7KTV - chain A; structure by electron microscopy, 4.50 A resolution (low resolution: residue-level contacts below are approximate; hydrogen-bond / salt-bridge calls are withheld).

[Chain A]
Molecule: metavinculin
Source organism: Homo sapiens
UniProtKB: P18206 (VINC_HUMAN); residues 1-1134 here = UniProt positions 1-1134
Chain sequence (1142 residues; row label = number of the first residue in the row):
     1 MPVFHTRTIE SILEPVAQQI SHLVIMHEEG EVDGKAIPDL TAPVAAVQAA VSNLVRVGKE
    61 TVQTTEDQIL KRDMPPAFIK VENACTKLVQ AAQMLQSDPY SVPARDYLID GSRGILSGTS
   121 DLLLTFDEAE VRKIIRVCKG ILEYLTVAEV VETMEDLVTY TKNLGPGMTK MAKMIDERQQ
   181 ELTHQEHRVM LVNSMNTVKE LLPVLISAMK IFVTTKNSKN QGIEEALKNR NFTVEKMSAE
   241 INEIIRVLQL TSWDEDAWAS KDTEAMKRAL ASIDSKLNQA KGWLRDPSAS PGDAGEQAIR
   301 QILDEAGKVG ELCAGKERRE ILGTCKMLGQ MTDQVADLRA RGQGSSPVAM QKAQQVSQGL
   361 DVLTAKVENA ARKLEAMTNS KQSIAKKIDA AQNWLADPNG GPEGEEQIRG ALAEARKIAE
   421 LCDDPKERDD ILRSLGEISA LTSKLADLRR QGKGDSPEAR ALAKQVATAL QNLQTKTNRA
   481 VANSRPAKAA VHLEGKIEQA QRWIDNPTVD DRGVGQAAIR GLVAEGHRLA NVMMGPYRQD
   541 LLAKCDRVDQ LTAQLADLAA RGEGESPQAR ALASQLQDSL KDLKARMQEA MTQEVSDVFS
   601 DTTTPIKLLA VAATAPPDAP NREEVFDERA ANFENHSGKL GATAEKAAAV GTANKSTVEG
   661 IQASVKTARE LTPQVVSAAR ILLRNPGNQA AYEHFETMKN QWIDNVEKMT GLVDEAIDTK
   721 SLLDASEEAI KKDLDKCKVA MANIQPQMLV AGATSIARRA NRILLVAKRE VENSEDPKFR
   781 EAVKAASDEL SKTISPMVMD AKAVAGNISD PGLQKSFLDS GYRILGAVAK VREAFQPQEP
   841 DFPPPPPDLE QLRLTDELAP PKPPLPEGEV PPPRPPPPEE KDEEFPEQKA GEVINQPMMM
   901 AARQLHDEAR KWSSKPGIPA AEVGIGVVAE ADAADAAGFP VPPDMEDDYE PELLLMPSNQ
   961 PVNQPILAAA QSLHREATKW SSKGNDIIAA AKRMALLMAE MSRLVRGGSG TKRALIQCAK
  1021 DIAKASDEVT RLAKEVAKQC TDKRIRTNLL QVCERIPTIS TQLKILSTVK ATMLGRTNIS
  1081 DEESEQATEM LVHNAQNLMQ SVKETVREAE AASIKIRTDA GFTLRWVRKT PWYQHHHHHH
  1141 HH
Unresolved in the structure: 840-960, 1117-1142
Construct notes: expression tag (1135-1142)
UniProt features mapped onto this chain:
  - region: Met741 to Leu764 (Interaction with ACTN4), Ala1120 to Gln1134 (Facilitates phospholipid membrane insertion)
  - modified residue: Ser97 (Phosphoserine), Lys173 (N6-acetyllysine), Ser260 (Phosphoserine), Ser272 (Phosphoserine), Ser275 (Phosphoserine), Ser288 (Phosphoserine), Ser290 (Phosphoserine), Ser346 (Phosphoserine), Ser434 (Phosphoserine), Lys496 (N6-acetyllysine), Tyr537 (Phosphotyrosine), Ser574 (Phosphoserine), Ser579 (Phosphoserine), Ser600 (Phosphoserine), Thr604 (Phosphothreonine), Thr672 (Phosphothreonine), Ser721 (Phosphoserine), Ser795 (Phosphoserine), Ser809 (Phosphoserine), Tyr822 (Phosphotyrosine) and 1 more in UniProt
  - natural variant: Leu277 (L277M: In CMH15), Leu954 (deletion: In CMD1W), Arg975 (R975W: In CMD1W)
Reported in the primary citation:
  - conformationally variable residues (helix shift): Pro961 to Ser972
  - contacts within the chain: Asn773-Asp1042, Glu775-Arg1046

[Overview]
The paper reports conformational variability at Pro961; contacts within the chain involving Asn773, Asp1042
and Glu775 among others.
Chain A is metavinculin (Homo sapiens); the structure, Cryogenic electron microscopy model of full-length
human metavinculin H1' kinked conformation, was determined by electron microscopy together with 7KTT, 7KTU and
7KTW from the same study.
